8Q85 - chains W and d of the 12 polymer chains in the assembly; structure by electron microscopy, 3.97 A resolution.

[Chain W]
Name: DASH complex subunit DAD2
From: Saccharomyces cerevisiae
UniProt: P36162 (DAD2_YEAST); numbering as in UniProt (aligned over 1-133)
Amino-acid sequence (133 residues; row label = number of the first residue in the row):
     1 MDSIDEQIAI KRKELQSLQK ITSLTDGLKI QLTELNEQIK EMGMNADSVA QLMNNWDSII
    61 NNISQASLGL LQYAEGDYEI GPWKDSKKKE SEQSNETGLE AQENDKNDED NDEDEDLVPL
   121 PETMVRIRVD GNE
Unresolved in the structure: 88-114
Swiss-Prot annotation at these positions:
  - modified residue: M1 (N-acetylmethionine)

[Chain d]
Name: DASH complex subunit SPC19
From: Saccharomyces cerevisiae
UniProt: Q03954 (SPC19_YEAST); residue numbers follow UniProt; this construct covers 1-165
Amino-acid sequence (165 residues; each row starts with the number of its first residue):
     1 MTDALEQSVL ALEGTVSVLK DSVESLKCAN EPSTNLASTM LQTKRVFRLV PEYDVERSKL
    61 DLIEEVEPLV RTLGDKLRKS MGRMQRELDT LQQTYELNDL RLKKNISMDD DDALNSPDMG
   121 QEYEGRDADD VVMMASSTNE ELEELKKLKE KKKQLENKLE ILKQK
Unresolved in the structure: 109-165
Swiss-Prot annotation at these positions:
  - modified residue (Phosphoserine): S107, S116

[How chain W and chain d interact]
Residue-residue contacts - 53 pairs, chain W then chain d:
  I10(W) - M1(d)  hydrophobic
  S17(W) - L5(d)
  S17(W) - V9(d)
  I21(W) - L12(d)  hydrophobic
  L24(W) - V9(d)
  L24(W) - L12(d)  hydrophobic
  L24(W) - E13(d)
  L24(W) - V16(d)
  L28(W) - L19(d)  hydrophobic
  Q31(W) - L19(d)
  Q31(W) - K20(d)
  Q31(W) - V23(d)
  L32(W) - L19(d)  hydrophobic
  E34(W) - V23(d)
  L35(W) - V23(d)
  Q38(W) - L26(d)
  Q38(W) - K27(d)
  Q38(W) - N30(d)
  E41(W) - N30(d)
  E41(W) - T34(d)
  M42(W) - L26(d)  hydrophobic
  M42(W) - N30(d)
  N45(W) - S33(d)  hydrogen bond (side chain-backbone)
  N45(W) - T34(d)
  N45(W) - A37(d)
  S48(W) - A37(d)
  Q51(W) - T43(d)
  L52(W) - L41(d)
  L52(W) - T43(d)
  S58(W) - R45(d)  hydrogen bond
  N62(W) - L49(d)
  Q65(W) - L49(d)
  Q65(W) - P51(d)
  T123(W) - E52(d)  hydrogen bond (backbone-backbone)
  M124(W) - L49(d)  hydrophobic
  M124(W) - V50(d)
  M124(W) - E52(d)
  V125(W) - L49(d)
  V125(W) - V50(d)  hydrogen bond (backbone-backbone)
  V125(W) - E52(d)
  R126(W) - F47(d)
  R126(W) - R48(d)
  R126(W) - L49(d)
  R126(W) - V50(d)
  I127(W) - F47(d)
  I127(W) - R48(d)  hydrogen bond (backbone-backbone)
  I127(W) - V50(d)  hydrophobic
  R128(W) - V46(d)
  R128(W) - F47(d)
  V129(W) - V46(d)  hydrogen bond (backbone-backbone)
  V129(W) - R48(d)
  D130(W) - K44(d)  salt bridge
  D130(W) - V46(d)
Other interface residues (no listed pair), chain W (32 interface residues in all): E14, K20, T25, N55, E122
Other interface residues (no listed pair), chain d (29 interface residues in all): S8, T15, Y53

[In short]
Chain W and chain d form an interface of 32 and 29 residues respectively, with 6 hydrogen bonds and 1 salt
bridge. Among the polar pairs are D130(W)-K44(d), N45(W)-S33(d) and S58(W)-R45(d).
Chain W is DASH complex subunit DAD2 and chain d is DASH complex subunit SPC19, both from Saccharomyces
cerevisiae; the structure, Outer kinetochore Dam1 protomer monomer Ndc80-Nuf2 coiled-coil complex, was
determined by electron microscopy together with 8Q84 from the same study.
